8KGE - chains V and v; structure by electron microscopy, 3.80 A resolution.

Chain V (and v):
Protein: Tail tube protein
Organism: Escherichia phage lambda
Notes: chain v of this document is another copy of the same molecule, construct and numbering; everything in this record applies to it too
UniProtKB: P03733 (TUBE_LAMBD); residue numbers follow UniProt; this construct covers 1-246
Chain sequence (246 residues; row label = number of the first residue in the row):
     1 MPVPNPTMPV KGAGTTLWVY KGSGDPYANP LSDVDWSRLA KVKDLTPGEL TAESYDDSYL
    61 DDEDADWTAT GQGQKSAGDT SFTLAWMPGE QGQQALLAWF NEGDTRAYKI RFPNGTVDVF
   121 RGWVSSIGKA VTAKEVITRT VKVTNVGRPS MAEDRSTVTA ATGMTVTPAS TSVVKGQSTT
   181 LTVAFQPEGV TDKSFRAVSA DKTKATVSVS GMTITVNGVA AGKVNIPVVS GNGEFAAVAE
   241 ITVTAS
Disordered / not traced: 1-3

Interface between chain V and chain v:
Residue-residue contacts (80; chain V residue first):
  Q74(V) - A65(v)  hydrogen bond (side chain-backbone)
  Q74(V) - T68(v)
  K75(V) - D66(v)  hydrogen bond (backbone-backbone)
  K75(V) - W67(v)
  K75(V) - T68(v)  hydrogen bond (backbone-backbone)
  S76(V) - T68(v)
  A85(V) - P9(v)  hydrophobic
  W86(V) - F112(v)  hydrophobic
  W86(V) - N114(v)
  W86(V) - T116(v)
  W86(V) - E153(v)
  M87(V) - P6(v)
  M87(V) - T7(v)
  M87(V) - M8(v)
  M87(V) - P9(v)
  P88(V) - P6(v)
  P88(V) - T116(v)
  P88(V) - E153(v)
  G89(V) - P6(v)  hydrogen bond (backbone-backbone)
  E90(V) - T7(v)
  Q94(V) - S156(v)
  Q94(V) - V158(v)
  L97(V) - E153(v)
  F100(V) - L50(v)  hydrophobic
  F100(V) - Q72(v)  hydrogen bond (backbone-side chain)
  N101(V) - K75(v)  hydrogen bond (backbone-side chain)
  G103(V) - Q72(v)
  W123(V) - S54(v)
  W123(V) - T70(v)  hydrogen bond (side chain-backbone)
  W123(V) - G71(v)
  W123(V) - Q72(v)
  V124(V) - Q72(v)
  S125(V) - T51(v)
  S125(V) - A52(v)  hydrogen bond (backbone-backbone)
  S126(V) - L50(v)
  I127(V) - E49(v)
  I127(V) - L50(v)  hydrogen bond (backbone-backbone)
  G128(V) - E49(v)
  K129(V) - P47(v)
  K129(V) - F112(v)
  K129(V) - D118(v)  salt bridge
  K129(V) - M151(v)
  V131(V) - T15(v)
  V131(V) - L45(v)
  V131(V) - P47(v)
  T132(V) - K11(v)
  E135(V) - K11(v)
  V136(V) - P9(v)  hydrophobic
  V136(V) - V10(v)
  I137(V) - V10(v)  hydrogen bond (backbone-backbone)
  I137(V) - G12(v)
  I137(V) - F112(v)  hydrophobic
  R139(V) - M151(v)
  R139(V) - E153(v)  salt bridge
  V146(V) - T70(v)
  G147(V) - W67(v)
  G147(V) - T68(v)  hydrogen bond (backbone-backbone)
  R148(V) - D64(v)  salt bridge
  R148(V) - W67(v)
  P149(V) - W67(v)
  T162(V) - K202(v)  hydrogen bond
  R196(V) - V229(v)
  R196(V) - S230(v)  hydrogen bond (side chain-backbone)
  V198(V) - E234(v)
  A200(V) - A236(v)
  K202(V) - E234(v)  salt bridge
  N225(V) - V238(v)
  P227(V) - P227(v)  hydrophobic
  P227(V) - A236(v)  hydrophobic
  V229(V) - V229(v)  hydrophobic
  G231(V) - R196(v)
  N232(V) - R196(v)  hydrogen bond (backbone-side chain)
  G233(V) - R196(v)  hydrogen bond (backbone-side chain)
  G233(V) - V198(v)
  F235(V) - V198(v)
  F235(V) - K202(v)
  A236(V) - V198(v)  hydrophobic
  A236(V) - A200(v)
  A236(V) - P227(v)  hydrophobic
  V238(V) - V238(v)  hydrophobic
Other interface residues (no listed pair), chain V (53 interface residues in all): L50, A77, Q93, E102, A133, K134, T144, S199
Other interface residues (no listed pair), chain v (49 interface residues in all): A13, A69, R148, A152, S199, N225, G233

Summary:
53 residues of chain V and 49 residues of chain v are in contact; the contacts include 15 hydrogen bonds and 4
salt bridges. Polar pairs include K129(V)-D118(v), R139(V)-E153(v) and R148(V)-D64(v).
Chain V and chain v are both Tail tube protein (Escherichia phage lambda); the structure, Dimeric tail tube
protein gpVs of bacteriophage lambda, was determined by electron microscopy, deposited together with 8IYD,
8IYK, 8IYL and 8JVM.
